PDB entry 8UCO | electron microscopy, 3.25 A resolution | chains c and g of the 10 polymer chains in the assembly

== Chain c ==
Molecule: Cytochrome c oxidase subunit 3
From: Komagataella pastoris
Reference sequence: F2R0J6 (F2R0J6_KOMPC); numbering as in UniProt (aligned over 1-268)
Sequence (268 residues; numbered 1 to 268; the number before each row is that of its first residue):
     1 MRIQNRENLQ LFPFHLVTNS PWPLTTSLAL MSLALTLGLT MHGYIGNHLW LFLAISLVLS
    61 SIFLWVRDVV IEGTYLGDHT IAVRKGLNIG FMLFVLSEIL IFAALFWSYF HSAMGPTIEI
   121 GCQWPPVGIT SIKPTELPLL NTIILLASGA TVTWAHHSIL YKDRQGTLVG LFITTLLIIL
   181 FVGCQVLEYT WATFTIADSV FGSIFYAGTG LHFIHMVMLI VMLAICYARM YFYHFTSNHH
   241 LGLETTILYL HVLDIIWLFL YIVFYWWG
Construct notes: conflict I45 (Met in F2R0J6), I55 (Met in F2R0J6), I62 (Met in F2R0J6), I81 (Met in F2R0J6), I89 (Met in F2R0J6), I101 (Met in F2R0J6), I120 (Met in F2R0J6), I129 (Met in F2R0J6), I132 (Met in F2R0J6), I143 (Met in F2R0J6), I247 (Met in F2R0J6), L248 (Thr in F2R0J6)
Small-molecule neighbours:
  - phosphatidylethanolamine (PTY), molecule 1: H15, V17, L30, I62, W65, V66, V69, E72, H79, V83, L87, G90, F94
  - phosphatidylethanolamine (PTY), molecule 2: I62, F63, V66, V69, V70, G73, T74, H79, L87, F91, M218, V221, M222, I225, R229, H234, F235, H239, H240, L241, G242

== Chain g ==
Molecule: Cytochrome c oxidase subunit 7
From: Komagataella pastoris
Reference sequence: F2QS38 (F2QS38_KOMPC); residues 3-60 here correspond to UniProt positions 23-80 (UniProt number = residue number + 20)
Sequence (58 residues; each row starts with the number of its first residue):
     3 TATEKIIELQ KFYQSTNKPI YAAHPRSKYY LIPYFGLLGV SVAATLFYTG RACFGIKD

== Chain c / chain g interface ==
Residue-residue contacts (39; chain c residue first):
  P21(c) - Y23(g)
  W22(c) - L33(g)  hydrophobic
  T25(c) - Y36(g)  hydrogen bond
  S32(c) - T47(g)
  L35(c) - T51(g)
  T36(c) - T47(g)
  L39(c) - Y50(g)
  L39(c) - T51(g)
  H42(c) - K59(g)
  Y44(c) - Y50(g)
  Y44(c) - A54(g)  hydrophobic
  Y44(c) - I58(g)
  Y44(c) - K59(g)
  I45(c) - Y50(g)  hydrophobic
  I45(c) - D60(g)
  W50(c) - V42(g)  hydrophobic
  W50(c) - A46(g)  hydrophobic
  L53(c) - L39(g)  hydrophobic
  L57(c) - Y36(g)
  L57(c) - L39(g)
  L57(c) - L40(g)  hydrophobic
  L57(c) - S43(g)
  S60(c) - Y36(g)
  S61(c) - Y36(g)  hydrogen bond
  D68(c) - Y23(g)
  I71(c) - Y15(g)
  E72(c) - I22(g)
  T74(c) - Q12(g)  hydrogen bond (backbone-side chain)
  Y75(c) - I8(g)  hydrophobic
  Y75(c) - L11(g)  hydrophobic
  Y75(c) - Q12(g)
  Y75(c) - Y15(g)  hydrophobic
  Y75(c) - Q16(g)
  L76(c) - Y15(g)
  L76(c) - Q16(g)
  Y233(c) - T5(g)
  Y233(c) - E6(g)
  Y233(c) - I8(g)
  H234(c) - I8(g)
Interface residues without a listed pair, chain c (29 interface residues in all): N19, L28, A29, L64, R67, F232
Interface residues without a listed pair, chain g (26 interface residues in all): Y32, F37, V44

== Overview ==
Chain c and chain g form an interface of 29 and 26 residues respectively; the contacts include 3 hydrogen
bonds. Polar contacts include T25(c)-Y36(g), S61(c)-Y36(g) and T74(c)-Q12(g). Bound to chain c:
phosphatidylethanolamine.
Chain c is Cytochrome c oxidase subunit 3 and chain g is Cytochrome c oxidase subunit 7, both from
Komagataella pastoris; the structure, CryoEM structure of Komagataella pastoris Cytochrome c oxidase (9
subunits) in complex with human VMAT2 and ..., was determined by electron microscopy.
